Entry 9CGV (electron microscopy, 2.70 A resolution); this record covers chains A and C of the 6 polymer chains in the assembly.

# Chain A
Name: RNA-directed RNA polymerase nsp12
Source organism: Severe acute respiratory syndrome coronavirus 2
Notes: fragment: fused to 6xHis-TEV
UniProt: P0DTD1 (R1AB_SARS2); residues 0-932 here correspond to UniProt positions 4392-5324 (UniProt number = residue number + 4392)
Amino-acid sequence (948 residues; row label = number of the first residue in the row; numbers below 1 keep their minus sign (Met-15 is residue -15)):
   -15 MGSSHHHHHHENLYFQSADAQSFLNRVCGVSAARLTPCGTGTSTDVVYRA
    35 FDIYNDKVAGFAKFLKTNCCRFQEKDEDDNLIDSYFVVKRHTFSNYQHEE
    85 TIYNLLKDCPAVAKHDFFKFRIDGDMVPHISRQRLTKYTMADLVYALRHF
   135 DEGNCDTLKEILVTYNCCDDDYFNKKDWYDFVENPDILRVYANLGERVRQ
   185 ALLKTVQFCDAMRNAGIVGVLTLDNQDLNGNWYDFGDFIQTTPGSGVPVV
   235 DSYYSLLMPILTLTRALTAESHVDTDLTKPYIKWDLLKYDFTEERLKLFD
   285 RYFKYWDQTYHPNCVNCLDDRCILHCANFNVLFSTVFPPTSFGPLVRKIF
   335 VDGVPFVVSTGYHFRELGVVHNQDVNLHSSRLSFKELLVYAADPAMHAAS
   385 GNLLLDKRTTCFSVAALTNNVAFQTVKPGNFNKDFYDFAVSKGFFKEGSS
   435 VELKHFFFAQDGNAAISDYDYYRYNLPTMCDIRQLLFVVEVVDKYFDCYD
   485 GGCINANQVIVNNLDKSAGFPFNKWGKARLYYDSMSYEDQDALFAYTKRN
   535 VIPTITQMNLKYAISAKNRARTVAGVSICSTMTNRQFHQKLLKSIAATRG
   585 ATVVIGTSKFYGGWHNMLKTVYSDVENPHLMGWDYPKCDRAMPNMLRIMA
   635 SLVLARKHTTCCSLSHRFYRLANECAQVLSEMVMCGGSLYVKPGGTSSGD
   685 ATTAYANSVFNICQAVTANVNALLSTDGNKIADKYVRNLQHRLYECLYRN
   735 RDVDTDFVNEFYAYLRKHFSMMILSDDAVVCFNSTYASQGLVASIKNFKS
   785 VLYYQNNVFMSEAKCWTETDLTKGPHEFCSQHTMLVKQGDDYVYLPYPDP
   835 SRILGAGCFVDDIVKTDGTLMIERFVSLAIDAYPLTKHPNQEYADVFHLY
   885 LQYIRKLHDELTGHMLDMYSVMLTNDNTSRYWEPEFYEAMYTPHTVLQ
Disordered / not traced: -15 to 2, 13-17, 23-29, 930-932
Covalent attachments: compound A1AWQ linked to Cys53
Differences from the reference sequence: expression tag (-15 to -1)
Bound ions: Mn2+: Asn209, Asp218; Zn2+ site 1: His295, Cys301, Cys306, Cys310; Zn2+ site 2: Cys487, His642, Cys645, Cys646
Small-molecule neighbours: A1AWQ (methyl (8S)-7-hydroxy-5-methylpyrazolo[1,5-a]pyrimidine-3-carboxylate): Lys50, Thr51, Arg55, Val71, Lys73, Arg116, Leu119, Thr120, Lys121, Thr123, Tyr217
Swiss-Prot annotation at these positions:
  - region: Lys545 to Arg555 (Interaction with RMP Remdesivir), Thr582 to Pro620 (RdRp Palm N-ter)
  - active site: Ser759, Asp760, Asp761
  - binding site (Mn(2+)): Asn209, Asp218
  - binding site (Zn(2+)): His295, Cys301, Cys306, Cys310, Cys487, His642, Cys645, Cys646
  - site (Cleavage): Gln0, Ser1, Gln932
What the authors report for this chain:
  - binding site for A1AWQ: Arg33, Lys50, Cys53, Val71, Leu119, Lys121, Thr123, Tyr217
  - conformationally variable residues (order/disorder transition, side-chain flip): Gly23 to Asp29, Lys50, Lys73, Arg116
  - catalytic residues: Lys73 (citing earlier work)
  - contacts within the chain: Glu83-Arg116 (salt bridge)
  - mutagenesis - C53T: unchanged catalytic activity
  - mutagenesis - C53A, C53T: abolished binding to A1AWQ
  - mutagenesis - C53A: unchanged catalytic activity on AMPylation of nsp9

# Chain C
Name: Non-structural protein 7
Source organism: Severe acute respiratory syndrome coronavirus 2
UniProt: P0DTD1 (R1AB_SARS2); residues 1-83 here correspond to UniProt positions 3860-3942 (UniProt number = residue number + 3859)
Amino-acid sequence (83 residues; numbered 1 to 83; the number before each row is that of its first residue):
     1 SKMSDVKCTSVVLLSVLQQLRVESSSKLWAQCVQLHNDILLAKDTTEAFE
    51 KMVSLLSVLLSMQGAVDINKLCEEMLDNRATLQ
Disordered / not traced: 74-83
Swiss-Prot annotation at these positions:
  - site: Gln83 (Cleavage)

# How chain A and chain C interact
Pairs across the interface (27):
  Thr409(A) - Glu23(C)  hydrogen bond
  Thr409(A) - Trp29(C)
  Val410(A) - Trp29(C)
  Lys411(A) - Gln18(C)
  Lys411(A) - Glu23(C)
  Pro412(A) - Leu14(C)  hydrophobic
  Pro412(A) - Ser15(C)
  Gly413(A) - Val11(C)
  Phe415(A) - Cys8(C)  hydrophobic
  Phe415(A) - Val12(C)  hydrophobic
  Tyr420(A) - Ser4(C)  hydrogen bond
  Tyr420(A) - Asp5(C)  hydrogen bond
  Tyr420(A) - Cys8(C)  hydrophobic
  Phe429(A) - Ser4(C)
  Glu431(A) - Ser1(C)  hydrogen bond
  Phe440(A) - Lys7(C)
  Phe440(A) - Leu40(C)  hydrophobic
  Phe441(A) - His36(C)
  Phe442(A) - Asn37(C)
  Phe442(A) - Leu40(C)  hydrophobic
  Ala443(A) - Leu14(C)  hydrophobic
  Ala443(A) - Val33(C)
  Ala443(A) - Asn37(C)  hydrogen bond (backbone-side chain)
  Gln444(A) - Trp29(C)  hydrogen bond (backbone-side chain)
  Gln444(A) - Val33(C)
  Asp445(A) - Trp29(C)
  Asn552(A) - Asn37(C)  hydrogen bond
Also at the interface, not in a pair above, chain A (20 interface residues in all): Asn414, Leu437, Ala550, Phe843
Also at the interface, not in a pair above, chain C (19 interface residues in all): Lys2, Ala30, Leu41

# In short
Chain A and chain C form an interface of 20 and 19 residues respectively, with 7 hydrogen bonds. Polar pairs
include Thr409(A)-Glu23(C), Tyr420(A)-Ser4(C) and Tyr420(A)-Asp5(C). Compound A1AWQ is covalently linked to
Cys53(A). From the paper: the catalytic residue Lys73(A); C53A and C53T of chain A abolish binding to A1AWQ.
Here chain A is RNA-directed RNA polymerase nsp12 and chain C is Non-structural protein 7, both from Severe
acute respiratory syndrome coronavirus 2. Entry 9CGV (SARS-CoV-2 nsp12 NiRAN domain bound to a covalent
inhibitor SW090466-1) was determined by electron microscopy.
